3JSO - chains B and C of the 4 polymer chains in the assembly; structure by X-ray diffraction, 2.29 A resolution.

Chain B:
Protein: LexA repressor
Source organism: Escherichia coli K-12
Notes: EC 3.4.21.88
Reference sequence: P0A7C2 (LEXA_ECOLI); residues 1-202 here = UniProt positions 1-202
Amino-acid sequence (202 residues; row label = number of the first residue in the row):
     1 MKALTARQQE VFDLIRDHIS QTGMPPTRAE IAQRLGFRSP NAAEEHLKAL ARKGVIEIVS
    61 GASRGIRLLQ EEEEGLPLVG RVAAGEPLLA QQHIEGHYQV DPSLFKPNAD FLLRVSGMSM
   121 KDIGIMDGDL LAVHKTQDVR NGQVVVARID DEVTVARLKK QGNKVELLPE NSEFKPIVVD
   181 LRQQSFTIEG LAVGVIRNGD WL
Unresolved in the structure: 1, 70-74, 87-93
Sequence notes: engineered mutation Ala156 (Lys in P0A7C2)
Curated features (UniProtKB/Swiss-Prot):
  - DNA-binding region: Arg28 to Lys48 (H-T-H motif)
  - active site: Ser119 (For autocatalytic cleavage activity)
  - site: Ala84, Gly85 (Cleavage)
  - natural variant: Gly85 (G85D: In lexA3, resistant to cleavage. Increased sensitivity to hydroxyurea)
What the authors report for this chain:
  - catalytic residues: Ser119
  - mutagenesis - K156A: abolished catalytic activity (citing earlier work)
  - binding site for the 22-nt DNA strand (chain C): Arg7, Ser39, Asn41, Ala42, Glu45, Arg52, Ser63
  - specificity-determining residues: Glu45 (citing earlier work)
  - binding site for the 22-nt DNA strand: Arg28, Pro40, Asn41, Glu44, Lys53, Arg64
  - mutagenesis - T22I, E57K, V59I, A62T, A62V: increased binding to the 22-nt DNA strand (chain C) (citing earlier work)
  - specificity-determining residues: Asn41

Chain C:
Molecule: 22-nt DNA strand
Sequence (22 nucleotides; row label = number of the first residue in the row):
     1 TATACTGTAT ATATATACAG TA

Interface between chain B and chain C:
Pairs across the interface - 18 pairs, chain B then chain C:
  Thr27(B) - DT14(C)  phosphate contact
  Thr27(B) - DA15(C)  phosphate contact
  Arg28(B) - DA15(C)  salt bridge to the phosphate
  Arg28(B) - DT16(C)  salt bridge to the phosphate
  Pro40(B) - DT16(C)  base contact
  Asn41(B) - DC18(C)  hydrogen bond to the base
  Asn41(B) - DA19(C)  base contact
  Glu44(B) - DT16(C)  sugar contact
  Lys48(B) - DA17(C)  salt bridge to the phosphate
  Ile58(B) - DT16(C)  phosphate contact
  Ser60(B) - DT16(C)  hydrogen bond to the phosphate
  Gly61(B) - DA15(C)  phosphate contact
  Gly61(B) - DT16(C)  hydrogen bond to the phosphate
  Ala62(B) - DA15(C)  sugar contact
  Ser63(B) - DT14(C)  phosphate contact
  Ser63(B) - DA15(C)  sugar contact
  Arg64(B) - DT14(C)  salt bridge to the phosphate
  Arg64(B) - DA15(C)  hydrogen bond to the phosphate
Interface residues without a listed pair, chain B (15 interface residues in all): Pro26, Ala29, Gly65

Overview:
15 residues of chain B face 6 of chain C across their interface; the contacts include 4 hydrogen bonds and 4
salt bridges. Among the polar pairs are Asn41(B)-DC18(C), Ser60(B)-DT16(C) and Gly61(B)-DT16(C). From the
paper: the catalytic residue Ser119(B); T22I, E57K and V59I of chain B, among others, increase binding to the
22-nt DNA strand (chain C); 6 substitutions were tested in all.
Chain B is LexA repressor (Escherichia coli K-12) and chain C is a 22-nt DNA strand; the structure, Classic
Protein With a New Twist: crystal structure of a LexA repressor DNA complex, was determined by X-ray
diffraction together with 3JSP and 3K3R from the same study.
